PDB entry 8CGU | electron microscopy, 1.89 A resolution | chains A and L of the 14 polymer chains in the assembly

Chain A:
Molecule: 16S rRNA
From: Escherichia coli BW25113
Sequence (1540 nucleotides; each row starts with the number of its first residue):
     1 AAAUUGAAGAGUUUGAUCAUGGCUCAGAUUGAACGCUGGCGGCAGGCCUA
    51 ACACAUGCAAGUCGAACGGUAACAGGAAGAAGCUUGCUUCUUUGCUGACG
   101 AGUGGCGGACGGGUGAGUAAUGUCUGGGAAACUGCCUGAUGGAGGGGGAU
   151 AACUACUGGAAACGGUAGCUAAUACCGCAUAACGUCGCAAGACCAAAGAG
   201 GGGGACCUUCGGGCCUCUUGCCAUCGGAUGUGCCCAGAUGGGAUUAGCUA
   251 GUAGGUGGGGUAACGGCUCACCUAGGCGACGAUCCCUAGCUGGUCUGAGA
   301 GGAUGACCAGCCACACUGGAACUGAGACACGGUCCAGACUCCUACGGGAG
   351 GCAGCAGUGGGGAAUAUUGCACAAUGGGCGCAAGCCUGAUGCAGCCAUGC
   401 CGCGUGUAUGAAGAAGCCCUUCGGGUUGUAAAGUACUUUCAGCGGGGAGG
   451 AAGGGAGUAAAGUUAAUACCUUUGCUCAUUGACGUUACCCGCAGAAGAAG
   501 CACCGGCUAACUCCGUGCCAGCAGCCXCGGUAAUACGGAGGGUGCAAGCG
   551 UUAAUCGGAAUUACUGGGCGUAAAGCGCACGCAGGCGGUUUGUUAAGUCA
   601 GAUGUGAAAUCCCCGGGCUCAACCUGGGAACUGCAUCUGAUACUGGCAAG
   651 CUUGAGUCUCGUAGAGGGGGGUAGAAUUCCAGGUGUAGCGGUGAAAUGCG
   701 UAGAGAUCUGGAGGAAUACCGGUGGCGAAGGCGGCCCCCUGGACGAAGAC
   751 UGACGCUCAGGUGCGAAAGCGUGGGGAGCAAACAGGAUUAGAUACCCUGG
   801 UAGUCCACGCCGUAAACGAUGUCGACUUGGAGGUUGUGCCCUUGAGGCGU
   851 GGCUUCCGGAGCUAACGCGUUAAGUCGACCGCCUGGGGAGUACGGCCGCA
   901 AGGUUAAAACUCAAAUGAAUUGACGGGGGCCCGCACAAGCGGUGGAGCAU
   951 GUGGUUUAAUUCGAUGXAACGCGAAGAACCUUACCUGGUCUUGACAUCCA
  1001 CGGAAGUUUUCAGAGAUGAGAAUGUGCCUUCGGGAACCGUGAGACAGGUG
  1051 CUGCAUGGCUGUCGUCAGCUCGUGUUGUGAAAUGUUGGGUUAAGUCCCGC
  1101 AACGAGCGCAACCCUUAUCCUUUGUUGCCAGCGGUCCGGCCGGGAACUCA
  1151 AAGGAGACUGCCAGUGAUAAACUGGAGGAAGGUGGGGAUGACGUCAAGUC
  1201 AUCAUGGCCCUUACGACCAGGGCUACACACGUGCUACAAUGGCGCAUACA
  1251 AAGAGAAGCGACCUCGCGAGAGCAAGCGGACCUCAUAAAGUGCGUCGUAG
  1301 UCCGGAUUGGAGUCUGCAACUCGACUCCAUGAAGUCGGAAUCGCUAGUAA
  1351 UCGUGGAUCAGAAUGCCACGGUGAAUACGUUCCCGGGCCUUGUACACACC
  1401 GCCCGUXACACCAUGGGAGUGGGUUGCAAAAGAAGUAGGUAGCUUAACCU
  1451 UCGGGAGGGCGCUUACCACUUUGUGAUUCAUGACUGGGGUGAAGUCGUAA
  1501 CAAGGUAACCGUAGGGGAACCUGCGGUUGGAUCACCUCCU
Not modelled in the structure: 79-91, 205-213, 841-845, 930-1389, 1535-1540
Modified residues: PSU (pseudouridine-5'-monophosphate) at position 516, G7M (N7-methyl-guanosine-5'-monophosphate) at position 527, 2MG (2N-methylguanosine-5'-monophosphate) at position 966, 5MC (5-methylcytidine-5'-monophosphate) at position 967, 2MG (2N-methylguanosine-5'-monophosphate) at position 1207, 4OC (4n,o2'-methylcytidine-5'-monophosphate) at position 1402, 5MC (5-methylcytidine-5'-monophosphate) at position 1407, UR3 (3-methyluridine-5'-monophoshate) at position 1498, 2MG (2N-methylguanosine-5'-monophosphate) at position 1516, MA6 (6N-dimethyladenosine-5'-monophoshate) at position 1518, MA6 (6N-dimethyladenosine-5'-monophoshate) at position 1519
Bound ions: K+ site 1: U5 (shared with 5 residues of chain D); K+ site 2: G11, U12, G21, G22; Mg2+ site 1 near G21 (its only coordinating residue here); Mg2+ site 2: C48, G115; Mg2+ site 3: A59, U387; K+ site 3: G61, U62, G104, G105; Mg2+ site 4 near G100 (its only coordinating residue here); K+ site 4: G107, G324, G326; K+ site 5: G107, G108, G326; Mg2+ site 5: A109, G331; K+ site 6: C110, G111; Mg2+ site 6 near G111 (its only coordinating residue here); 17 more K+ sites not listed; 34 more Mg2+ sites not listed
Small-molecule neighbours:
  - gentamicin c1a (LLL; (2R,3R,4R,5R)-2-((1S,2S,3R,4S,6R)-4,6-diamino-3-((2R,3R,6S)-3-amino-6-(aminomethyl)-tetrahydro-2H-pyran-2-yloxy)-2-hydr oxycyclohexyloxy)-5-methyl-4-(methylamino)-tetrahydro-2H-pyran-3,5-diol), molecule 1: G615, G616, G617, C620, A621, A622
  - gentamicin c1a (LLL), molecule 2: A665, G666, G667, G668, G669, G670, C735, C736, C737
  - gentamicin c1a (LLL), molecule 3: A831, G832, G833, U834, U835, G836, U837, G838, C848, G849, U850, G851, G852, C853
  - gentamicin c1a (LLL), molecule 4: C1404, G1405, U1406, 5MC_1407, A1408, C1409, G1491, A1492, A1493, G1494, U1495, C1496

Chain L:
Name: Small ribosomal subunit protein uS12
From: Escherichia coli BW25113
Reference sequence: P0A7S3 (RS12_ECOLI); numbering as in UniProt (aligned over 1-124)
Sequence (124 residues; row label = number of the first residue in the row):
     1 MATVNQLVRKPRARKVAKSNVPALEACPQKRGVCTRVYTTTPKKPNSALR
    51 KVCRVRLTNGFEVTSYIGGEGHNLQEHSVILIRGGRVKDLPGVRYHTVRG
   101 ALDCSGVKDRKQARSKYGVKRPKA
Not modelled in the structure: 1, 14-17
Modified residues: Asp89 ((3R)-3-(methylsulfanyl)-L-aspartic acid; D2T)
Bound ions: K+: Pro45, Asn46 (shared with C518(A), G529(A) of chain A)
Swiss-Prot annotation at these positions:
  - modified residue: Lys108 (N6-acetyllysine)
  - natural variant: Lys43 (K43R: Confers streptomycin resistance but not hyperaccurate translation)
  - mutagenesis: Leu57 (L57H: Protein is not incorporated into ribosomes), Lys88 (K88Q: Confers low-level resistance to streptomycin and a 15% decrease in the translational elongation rate)

How chain A and chain L interact:
Contacting residue pairs - 116 pairs, chain A then chain L:
  A32(A) with Pro28(L), base contact
  A33(A) with Pro28(L), sugar contact; Gln29(L), hydrogen bond to the sugar
  C34(A) with Gln29(L), sugar contact; Leu81(L), sugar contact; Val98(L), sugar contact
  G35(A) with Gly100(L), sugar contact; Ser115(L), hydrogen bond to the sugar; Gly118(L), hydrogen bond to the sugar
  C36(A) with Arg114(L), hydrogen bond to the sugar; Ser115(L), sugar contact; Val119(L), sugar contact; Lys120(L), salt bridge to the phosphate; Arg121(L), phosphate contact
  U37(A) with Lys120(L), phosphate contact; Arg121(L), hydrogen bond to the phosphate
  G362(A) with Arg31(L), salt bridge to the phosphate; Thr58(L), phosphate contact
  A363(A) with Cys27(L), hydrogen bond to the base; Pro28(L), base contact; Gln29(L), base contact; Lys30(L), phosphate contact; Arg31(L), salt bridge to the phosphate; Thr58(L), hydrogen bond to the phosphate; Leu81(L), sugar contact
  G500(A) with Arg121(L), salt bridge to the phosphate
  C501(A) with Arg114(L), salt bridge to the phosphate; Ser115(L), hydrogen bond to the phosphate; Arg121(L), salt bridge to the phosphate
  A502(A) with Ala113(L), phosphate contact; Arg114(L), hydrogen bond to the phosphate; Ser115(L), hydrogen bond to the phosphate; Lys116(L), phosphate contact
  C503(A) with Ala113(L), phosphate contact; Lys116(L), salt bridge to the phosphate
  C518(A) with Pro45(L), base contact; Ser47(L), phosphate contact
  C519(A) with Ser47(L), phosphate contact; Ala48(L), phosphate contact
  A520(A) with Ala48(L), phosphate contact; Leu49(L), hydrogen bond to the phosphate; Lys51(L), salt bridge to the phosphate; Glu70(L), hydrogen bond to the sugar
  G521(A) with Arg50(L), hydrogen bond to the base; Lys51(L), salt bridge to the phosphate; Gly69(L), phosphate contact; Glu70(L), phosphate contact; Gly71(L), hydrogen bond to the phosphate
  C522(A) with Asn46(L), base contact; Arg50(L), base contact; Tyr66(L), hydrogen bond to the phosphate; Gly68(L), phosphate contact; Gly69(L), hydrogen bond to the phosphate; Asp89(L), base contact; Tyr117(L), sugar contact
  A523(A) with Arg50(L), base contact; Val87(L), base contact; Lys88(L), base contact; Asp89(L), base contact; Tyr117(L), phosphate contact
  C525(A) with Arg86(L), salt bridge to the phosphate; Lys88(L), phosphate contact
  C526(A) with Lys88(L), salt bridge to the phosphate
  G7M_527(A) with Asn46(L), base contact; Asp89(L), base contact
  C528(A) with Asn46(L), hydrogen bond to the base
  G529(A) with Asn46(L), base contact; Ser47(L), hydrogen bond to the base
  G537(A) with Arg110(L), salt bridge to the phosphate
  G538(A) with Arg110(L), salt bridge to the phosphate; Lys111(L), hydrogen bond to the phosphate; Gln112(L), hydrogen bond to the phosphate
  A539(A) with Lys111(L), phosphate contact; Gln112(L), hydrogen bond to the phosphate
  G550(A) with Lys116(L), sugar contact
  U551(A) with Arg83(L), hydrogen bond to the sugar
  U552(A) with Pro28(L), hydrogen bond to the sugar; Arg83(L), sugar contact; Gly84(L), hydrogen bond to the sugar
  A553(A) with Val21(L), phosphate contact; Leu24(L), sugar contact; Ala26(L), hydrogen bond to the sugar; Cys27(L), sugar contact; Pro28(L), sugar contact; Gly84(L), phosphate contact
  A554(A) with Ser19(L), hydrogen bond to the phosphate; Val21(L), phosphate contact; Ala26(L), sugar contact
  U562(A) with Arg12(L), phosphate contact; Ala13(L), hydrogen bond to the base
  A563(A) with Arg12(L), base contact
  C564(A) with Leu7(L), phosphate contact; Arg12(L), salt bridge to the phosphate
  G567(A) with Ala2(L), base contact; Arg12(L), hydrogen bond to the base
  G568(A) with Ala2(L), hydrogen bond to the base
  G585(A) with Asn5(L), hydrogen bond to the sugar
  C879(A) with Asn5(L), phosphate contact
  C880(A) with Thr3(L), hydrogen bond to the phosphate; Asn5(L), hydrogen bond to the phosphate; Gln6(L), base contact; Arg9(L), salt bridge to the phosphate
  G881(A) with Gln6(L), hydrogen bond to the base; Arg9(L), salt bridge to the phosphate
  C882(A) with Ala2(L), base contact; Gln6(L), base contact
  C883(A) with Arg12(L), base contact
  U884(A) with Arg12(L), hydrogen bond to the base
  A909(A) with Lys18(L), phosphate contact
  C910(A) with Lys18(L), salt bridge to the phosphate; Arg94(L), salt bridge to the phosphate
  U911(A) with Arg94(L), salt bridge to the phosphate
  A913(A) with Lys43(L), salt bridge to the phosphate; Lys88(L), phosphate contact
  A1492(A) with Lys43(L), phosphate contact; Lys44(L), phosphate contact
Interface residues without a listed pair, chain A (52 interface residues in all): G524, A759, C912, G1491
Interface residues without a listed pair, chain L (60 interface residues in all): Gly85, Gly92, Arg99, Ala101, Asp109

In short:
52 residues of chain A and 60 residues of chain L are in contact, with 34 hydrogen bonds and 20 salt bridges.
Polar pairs include A363(A)-Cys27(L), G521(A)-Arg50(L) and C528(A)-Asn46(L). Chain A binds 4 copies of
gentamicin c1a. From UniProt: 2 mutagenesis sites on chain L.
Here chain A is 16S rRNA and chain L is Small ribosomal subunit protein uS12, both from Escherichia coli
BW25113. Entry 8CGU (Gentamicin bound to the 30S body) was determined by electron microscopy together with
8CA7, 8CAI, 8CEP, 8CF1, 8CF8, 8CGI, 8CGJ and 8CGR from the same study.
